3OMQ - chains A and C; structure by X-ray diffraction, 1.97 A resolution.

# Chain A
Name: Estrogen receptor beta
Source organism: Homo sapiens
Notes: fragment: Ligand Binding Domain
UniProt: Q92731 (ESR2_HUMAN); numbering as in UniProt (aligned over 261-500)
Amino-acid sequence (240 residues; numbered 261 to 500; the number before each row is that of its first residue):
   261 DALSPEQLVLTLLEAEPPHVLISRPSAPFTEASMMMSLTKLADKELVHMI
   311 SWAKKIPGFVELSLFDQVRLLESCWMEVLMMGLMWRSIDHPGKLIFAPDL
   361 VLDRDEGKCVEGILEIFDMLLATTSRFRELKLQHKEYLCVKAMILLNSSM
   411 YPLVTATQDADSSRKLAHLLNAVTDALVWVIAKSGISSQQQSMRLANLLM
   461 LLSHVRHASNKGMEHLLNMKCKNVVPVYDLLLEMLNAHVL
Not modelled in the structure: 261-263, 416-420, 498-500
Ligand contacts: W23 (2-[(trifluoromethyl)sulfonyl]-1,2,3,4-tetrahydroisoquinolin-6-ol): Met295, Leu298, Leu301, Ala302, Glu305, Met336, Leu339, Met340, Leu343, Arg346, Phe356, Ile373, Ile376, Phe377, Leu380, Gly472, His475, Leu476

# Chain C
Name: Nuclear receptor coactivator 1
Notes: fragment: Box 2
UniProt: Q15788 (NCOA1_HUMAN); residues -2 to 16 here correspond to UniProt positions 683-701 (UniProt number = residue number + 685)
Amino-acid sequence (19 residues; numbered -2 to 16; the number before each row is that of its first residue; numbers below 1 keep their minus sign (Leu-2 is residue -2)):
    -2 LTERHKILHRLLQEGSPSD
Not modelled in the structure: -2 to 0, 11-16
UniProt features mapped onto this chain:
  - motif: Leu5 to Leu9 (LXXLL motif 4)
  - modified residue: Ser13 (Phosphoserine)

# How chain A and chain C interact
Contacting residue pairs (22):
  Ile310(A) - Leu5(C)  hydrophobic
  Ile310(A) - Leu8(C)
  Ile310(A) - Leu9(C)  hydrophobic
  Lys314(A) - Leu8(C)  hydrogen bond (side chain-backbone)
  Lys314(A) - Leu9(C)  hydrogen bond (side chain-backbone)
  Lys314(A) - Gln10(C)
  Leu324(A) - His6(C)
  Leu324(A) - Gln10(C)
  Gln327(A) - Leu9(C)
  Val328(A) - His2(C)
  Val328(A) - Leu5(C)  hydrophobic
  Val328(A) - His6(C)
  Val328(A) - Leu9(C)  hydrophobic
  Glu332(A) - His2(C)  salt bridge
  Asp489(A) - Ile4(C)
  Leu490(A) - Leu8(C)  hydrophobic
  Glu493(A) - Arg1(C)
  Glu493(A) - His2(C)
  Glu493(A) - Lys3(C)  hydrogen bond (side chain-backbone)
  Glu493(A) - Ile4(C)  hydrogen bond (side chain-backbone)
  Glu493(A) - Leu5(C)  hydrogen bond (side chain-backbone)
  Ala497(A) - Arg1(C)
Interface residues without a listed pair, chain A (14 interface residues in all): Phe319, Leu331, Met494, Asn496

# Summary
14 residues of chain A and 9 residues of chain C are in contact; the contacts include 5 hydrogen bonds and 1
salt bridge. Polar pairs include Glu332(A)-His2(C), Lys314(A)-Leu8(C) and Lys314(A)-Leu9(C). Bound to chain A:
compound W23.
Here chain A is Estrogen receptor beta (Homo sapiens) and chain C is Nuclear receptor coactivator 1. Entry
3OMQ (Fragment-Based Design of novel Estrogen Receptor Ligands) was determined by X-ray diffraction together
with 3OMO and 3OMP from the same study.
